Entry 8VEE (electron microscopy, 3.18 A resolution); this record covers chains C and G of the 9 polymer chains in the assembly.

# Chain C
Protein: Hemagglutinin
Source organism: Influenza A virus
Chain sequence (560 residues; numbered -7 to 1221; 669 numbers in that range are skipped by the numbering (no residue carries them; nothing is unmodelled there); the number before each row is that of its first residue; numbers below 1 keep their minus sign (Met-7 is residue -7)):
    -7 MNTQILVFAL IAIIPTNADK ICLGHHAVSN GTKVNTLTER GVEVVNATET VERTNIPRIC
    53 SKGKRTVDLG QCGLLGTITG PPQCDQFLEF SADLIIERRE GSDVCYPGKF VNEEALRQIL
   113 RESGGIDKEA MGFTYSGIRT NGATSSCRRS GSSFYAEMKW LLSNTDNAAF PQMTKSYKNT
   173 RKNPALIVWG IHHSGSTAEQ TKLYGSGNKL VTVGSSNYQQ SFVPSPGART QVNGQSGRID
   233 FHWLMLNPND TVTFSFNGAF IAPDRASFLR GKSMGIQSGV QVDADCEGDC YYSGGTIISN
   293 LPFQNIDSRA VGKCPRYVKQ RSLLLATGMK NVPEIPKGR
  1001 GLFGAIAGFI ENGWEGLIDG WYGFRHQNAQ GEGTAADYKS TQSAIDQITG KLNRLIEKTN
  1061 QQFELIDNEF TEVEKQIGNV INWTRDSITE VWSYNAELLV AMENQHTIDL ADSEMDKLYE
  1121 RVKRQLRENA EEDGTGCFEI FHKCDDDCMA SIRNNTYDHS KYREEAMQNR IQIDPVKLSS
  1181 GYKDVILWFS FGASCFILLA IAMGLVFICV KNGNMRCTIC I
Unresolved in the structure: -7 to 10, 328-331, 1001-1004, 1173-1221
Disulfide bonds: Cys14-Cys1137, Cys52-Cys278, Cys64-Cys76, Cys97-Cys139, Cys282-Cys306, Cys1144-Cys1148
Covalently attached groups: N-acetylglucosamine (NAG) linked to Asn38, Asn241, Asn1082, Asn1154

# Chain G
Protein: T5-1E08 Fab heavy chain
Source organism: Homo sapiens
Notes: antibody fragment or engineered binder
Chain sequence (238 residues; row label = number of the first residue in the row; a row labelled like 35A-35B holds insertion residues (35A, then the next letters in order)):
     1 QVQLLESGPG LVKPSQTLSL TCTVSGGSVS RGGYY
35A-35B WT
    36 WIRQHPGKGL EWIAYVTYSG DTSYNPSLRG RVTISLETSM NQFSLKV
82A-82C TSV
    83 TVADTALYFC ARVPFYYD
100A-100M TRGVFYGNAEGGF
   101 EIWGQGTMAT VSSASTKGPS VFPLAPSSKS TSGGTAALGC LVKDYFPEPV TVSWNSGALT
   161 SGVHTFPAVL QSSGLYSLSS VVTVPSSSLG TQTYICNVNH KPSNTKVDKK VEPKSCDKTH
Unresolved in the structure: 111-220
Disulfide bonds: Cys22-Cys92

# How chain C and chain G interact
Residue-residue contacts - 32 pairs, chain C then chain G:
  Thr319(C) - Val100D(G)
  Ile1018(C) - Tyr53(G)  hydrophobic
  Ile1018(C) - Ser54(G)
  Ile1018(C) - Phe100E(G)
  Asp1019(C) - Gly33(G)
  Asp1019(C) - Ser54(G)  hydrogen bond
  Asp1019(C) - Asp56(G)
  Asp1019(C) - Phe97(G)
  Asp1019(C) - Tyr98(G)  hydrogen bond (backbone-side chain)
  Asp1019(C) - Phe100E(G)
  Gly1020(C) - Tyr98(G)
  Gly1020(C) - Phe100E(G)
  Trp1021(C) - Val100D(G)  hydrophobic
  Trp1021(C) - Phe100E(G)
  Asp1037(C) - Tyr98(G)
  Tyr1038(C) - Tyr35(G)
  Tyr1038(C) - Phe97(G)  hydrophobic
  Tyr1038(C) - Tyr98(G)
  Thr1041(C) - Tyr98(G)
  Gln1042(C) - Tyr98(G)
  Gln1042(C) - Tyr99(G)  hydrogen bond (side chain-backbone)
  Ile1045(C) - Asp100(G)
  Ile1045(C) - Phe100E(G)  hydrophobic
  Ile1048(C) - Val100D(G)  hydrophobic
  Thr1049(C) - Asp100(G)
  Thr1049(C) - Thr100A(G)
  Thr1049(C) - Arg100B(G)
  Thr1049(C) - Val100D(G)
  Leu1052(C) - Arg100B(G)
  Leu1052(C) - Val100D(G)  hydrophobic
  Asn1053(C) - Arg100B(G)  hydrogen bond
  Ile1056(C) - Arg100B(G)
Other interface residues (no listed pair), chain C (17 interface residues in all): Ala1036, Asp1046
Other interface residues (no listed pair), chain G (14 interface residues in all): Gly32

# Summary
17 residues of chain C and 14 residues of chain G are in contact, with 4 hydrogen bonds. Among the polar pairs
are Asp1019(C)-Ser54(G), Asp1019(C)-Tyr98(G) and Gln1042(C)-Tyr99(G). Covalently linked N-acetylglucosamine:
at Asn38(C), Asn241(C), Asn1082(C) and Asn1154(C).
Chain C is Hemagglutinin (Influenza A virus) and chain G is T5-1E08 Fab heavy chain (Homo sapiens); the
structure, Cryo-EM structure of antibody T5-1E08 in complex with H7N9 Influenza Hemagglutinin Trimer
(A/Shanghai/2/13), was determined by electron microscopy, deposited together with 8VEB, 8VED, 8VEF and 8T1G.
